1TJH - chains L and H of the 3 polymer chains in the assembly; structure by X-ray diffraction, 2.10 A resolution.

# Chain L
Molecule: anti-HIV-1 antibody 2F5 Light Chain
Source organism: Homo sapiens
Notes: antibody fragment or engineered binder
Sequence (214 residues; row label = number of the first residue in the row):
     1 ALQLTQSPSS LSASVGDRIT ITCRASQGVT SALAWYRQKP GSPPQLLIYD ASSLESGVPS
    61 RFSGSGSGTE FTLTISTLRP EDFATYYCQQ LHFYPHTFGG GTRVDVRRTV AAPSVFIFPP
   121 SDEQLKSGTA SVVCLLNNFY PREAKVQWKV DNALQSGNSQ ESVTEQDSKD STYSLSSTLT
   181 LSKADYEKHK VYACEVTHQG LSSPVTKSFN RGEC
Disulfide bonds: Cys23-Cys88, Cys134-Cys194
Modified positions: Cys214 (s-(2-amino-2-oxoethyl)-l-cysteine; YCM)

# Chain H
Molecule: anti-HIV-1 antibody 2F5 Heavy Chain
Source organism: Homo sapiens
Notes: antibody fragment or engineered binder
Sequence (237 residues; numbered 1 to 218 plus 19 insertion-coded residues; the number before each row is that of its first residue; a row labelled like 35A-35B holds insertion residues (35A, then the next letters in order)):
     1 RITLKESGPP LVKPTQTLTL TCSFSGFSLS DFGVG
35A-35B VG
    36 WIRQPPGKAL EWLAIIYSDD DKRYSPSLNT RLTITKDTSK NQVVLVM
82A-82C TRV
    83 SPVDTATYFC AHRRGPTT
100A-100N LFGVPIARGPVNAM
   101 DVWGQGITVT ISSTSTKGPS VFPLAPSSKS TSGGTAALGC LVKDYFPEPV TVSWNSGALT
   161 SGVHTFPAVL QSSGLYSLSS VVTVPSSSLG TQTYICNVNH KPSNTKVDKK VEPKSCDK
Disulfide bonds: Cys22-Cys92, Cys140-Cys196
Modified positions: Cys216 (s-(2-amino-2-oxoethyl)-l-cysteine; YCM)

# How chain L and chain H interact
Contacting residue pairs (88):
  Thr30(L) - Arg100H(H)  hydrogen bond
  Ala32(L) - Arg100H(H)
  Ala32(L) - Asn100L(H)
  Ala34(L) - Asn100L(H)
  Ala34(L) - Ala100M(H)  hydrophobic
  Tyr36(L) - Ala100M(H)
  Tyr36(L) - Met100N(H)  hydrogen bond (side chain-backbone)
  Tyr36(L) - Trp103(H)
  Gln38(L) - Gln39(H)  hydrogen bond
  Pro43(L) - Phe91(H)  hydrophobic
  Pro43(L) - Gly104(H)
  Pro44(L) - Leu45(H)  hydrophobic
  Pro44(L) - Trp103(H)
  Leu46(L) - Ala100M(H)  hydrophobic
  Leu46(L) - Asp101(H)
  Tyr49(L) - Arg96(H)
  Tyr49(L) - Gly100I(H)
  Tyr49(L) - Pro100J(H)  hydrophobic
  Tyr49(L) - Asn100L(H)
  Tyr49(L) - Ala100M(H)  hydrophobic
  Asp50(L) - Gly100I(H)
  Asp50(L) - Asn100L(H)  hydrogen bond
  Glu55(L) - Arg96(H)  salt bridge
  Glu55(L) - Asp101(H)
  Tyr87(L) - Gln39(H)  hydrogen bond
  Tyr87(L) - Lys43(H)
  Tyr87(L) - Ala44(H)  hydrophobic
  Tyr87(L) - Leu45(H)  hydrophobic
  Gln89(L) - Trp47(H)
  Gln89(L) - Met100N(H)
  Leu91(L) - Arg95(H)
  Leu91(L) - Val100K(H)
  Leu91(L) - Asn100L(H)
  Leu91(L) - Ala100M(H)
  His92(L) - Arg100H(H)
  Tyr94(L) - Tyr52(H)  hydrogen bond
  Tyr94(L) - Arg58(H)
  Pro95(L) - Trp47(H)  hydrophobic
  Pro95(L) - Pro61(H)
  His96(L) - Trp47(H)
  His96(L) - Arg95(H)
  Phe98(L) - Ile37(H)  hydrophobic
  Phe98(L) - Leu45(H)
  Phe98(L) - Trp47(H)  hydrophobic
  Phe98(L) - Trp103(H)  hydrophobic
  Gly99(L) - Ala44(H)
  Gly100(L) - Ala44(H)
  Phe116(L) - Lys129(H)
  Phe116(L) - Ser130(H)
  Phe116(L) - Thr131(H)
  Phe116(L) - Ser132(H)
  Phe116(L) - Ala137(H)  hydrophobic
  Ile117(L) - Lys129(H)  hydrogen bond (backbone-backbone)
  Phe118(L) - Leu124(H)
  Phe118(L) - Ala125(H)
  Phe118(L) - Ser130(H)
  Phe118(L) - Ala137(H)
  Pro120(L) - Lys214(H)
  Ser121(L) - Phe122(H)
  Ser121(L) - Pro123(H)
  Glu123(L) - Phe122(H)
  Glu123(L) - Lys209(H)  salt bridge
  Gln124(L) - Phe122(H)
  Gln124(L) - Lys143(H)
  Ser131(L) - Leu141(H)
  Ser131(L) - Lys143(H)
  Val133(L) - Leu124(H)  hydrophobic
  Leu135(L) - Phe166(H)  hydrophobic
  Leu135(L) - Val181(H)  hydrophobic
  Asn137(L) - His164(H)  hydrogen bond
  Asn137(L) - Thr183(H)
  Asn138(L) - His164(H)
  Gln160(L) - Val169(H)
  Gln160(L) - Leu170(H)  hydrogen bond (side chain-backbone)
  Gln160(L) - Gln171(H)
  Glu161(L) - Val169(H)
  Ser162(L) - Phe166(H)
  Ser162(L) - Pro167(H)  hydrogen bond (side chain-backbone)
  Val163(L) - Pro167(H)
  Thr164(L) - Phe166(H)
  Ser174(L) - His164(H)  hydrogen bond
  Ser174(L) - Phe166(H)
  Leu175(L) - Phe166(H)
  Ser176(L) - Phe166(H)
  Ser176(L) - Ser179(H)  hydrogen bond
  Thr180(L) - Lys143(H)
  Lys207(L) - Lys129(H)
  Ser208(L) - Lys129(H)
Interface residues without a listed pair, chain L (50 interface residues in all): Ser31, Leu33, Val115, Pro119, Ser127, Asp167
Interface residues without a listed pair, chain H (50 interface residues in all): Glu46, Ile50, Ser60, Gln105, Thr135, Leu138

# In short
Chain L and chain H each contribute 50 residues to their interface; the contacts include 12 hydrogen bonds and
2 salt bridges. Polar pairs include Glu55(L)-Arg96(H), Glu123(L)-Lys209(H) and Thr30(L)-Arg100H(H).
Here chain L is anti-HIV-1 antibody 2F5 Light Chain and chain H is anti-HIV-1 antibody 2F5 Heavy Chain, both
from Homo sapiens. Entry 1TJH (Crystal Structure of the broadly neutralizing anti-HIV-1 antibody 2F5 in
complex with a gp41 11mer epitope) was determined by X-ray diffraction together with 1TJG and 1TJI from the
same study.
